PDB entry 6Q0T | electron microscopy, 5.70 A resolution (low resolution: residue-level contacts below are approximate; hydrogen-bond / salt-bridge calls are withheld) | chains A and X of the 5 polymer chains in the assembly

Chain A:
Protein: Serine/threonine-protein kinase B-raf
From: Homo sapiens
Notes: EC 2.7.11.1
UniProtKB: P15056 (BRAF_HUMAN); numbering as in UniProt (aligned over 1-766)
Chain sequence (805 residues; row label = number of the first residue in the row; numbers below 1 keep their minus sign (Met-26 is residue -26)):
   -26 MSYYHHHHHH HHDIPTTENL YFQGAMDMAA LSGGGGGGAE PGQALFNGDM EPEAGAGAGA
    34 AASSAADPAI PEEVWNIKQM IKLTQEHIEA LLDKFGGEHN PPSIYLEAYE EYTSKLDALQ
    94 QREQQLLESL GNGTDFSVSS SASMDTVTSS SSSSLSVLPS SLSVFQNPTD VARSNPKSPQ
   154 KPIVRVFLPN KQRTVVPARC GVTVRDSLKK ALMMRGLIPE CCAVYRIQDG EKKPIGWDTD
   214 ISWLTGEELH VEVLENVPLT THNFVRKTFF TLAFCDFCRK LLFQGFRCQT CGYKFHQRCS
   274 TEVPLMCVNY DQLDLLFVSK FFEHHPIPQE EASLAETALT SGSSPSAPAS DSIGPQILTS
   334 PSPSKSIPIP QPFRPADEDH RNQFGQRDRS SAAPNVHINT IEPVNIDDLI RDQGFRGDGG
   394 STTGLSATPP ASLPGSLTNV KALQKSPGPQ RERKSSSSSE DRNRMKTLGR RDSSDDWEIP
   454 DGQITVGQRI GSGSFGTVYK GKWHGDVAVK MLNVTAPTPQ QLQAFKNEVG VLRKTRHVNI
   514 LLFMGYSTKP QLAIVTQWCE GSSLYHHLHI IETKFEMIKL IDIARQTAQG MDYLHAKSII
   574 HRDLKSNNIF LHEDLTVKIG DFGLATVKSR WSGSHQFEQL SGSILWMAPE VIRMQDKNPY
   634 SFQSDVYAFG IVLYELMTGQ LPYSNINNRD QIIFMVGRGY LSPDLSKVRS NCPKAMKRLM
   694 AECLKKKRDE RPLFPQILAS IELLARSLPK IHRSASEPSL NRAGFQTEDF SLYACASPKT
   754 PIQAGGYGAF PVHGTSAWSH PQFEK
Not modelled in the structure: -26 to 448, 465-468, 733-778
Sequence notes: expression tag (-26 to 0, 767-778); engineered mutation Ala365 (Ser in P15056)
Modified positions: Ser729 (phosphoserine; SEP)
Swiss-Prot annotation at these positions:
  - zinc finger: Thr234 to Cys280 (Phorbol-ester/DAG-type)
  - active site: Asp576 (Proton acceptor)
  - binding site (Zn(2+)): His235, Cys248, Cys251, Cys261, Cys264, His269, Cys272, Cys280
  - binding site (ATP): Ile463 to Val471, Lys483
  - site (Breakpoint for translocation to form KIAA1549-BRAF fusion protein): Asp380, Asp381, Met438, Lys439
  - modified residue: Ala2 (N-acetylalanine), Ser151 (Phosphoserine), Ser333 (Phosphoserine), Thr373 (Phosphothreonine), Thr396 (Phosphothreonine), Ser399 (Phosphoserine), Thr401 (Phosphothreonine), Ser446 (Phosphoserine), Ser447 (Phosphoserine), Arg671 (Omega-N-methylarginine), Ser729 (Phosphoserine), Ser750 (Phosphoserine), Thr753 (Phosphothreonine)
  - cross-link: Lys578 (Glycyl lysine isopeptide (Lys-Gly) (interchain with G-Cter in ubiquitin))
  - natural variant: Thr241 (T241M: In NS7; T241P: In CFC1 and LPRD3; T241R: In NS7), Thr244 (T244P: In CFC1), Leu245 (L245F: In CFC1), Ala246 (A246P: In CFC1), Gln257 (Q257R: In CFC1), Gln262 (Q262K: In CFC1), Glu275 (E275K: In CFC1), Arg462 (R462I: In CRC), Ile463 (I463S: In CRC), Gly464 (G464E: In CRC; G464V: In a colorectal cancer cell line), Gly466 (G466A: In melanoma; G466E: In melanoma; G466V: In LNCR), Ser467 (S467A: In CFC1), 19 further natural variant entries in UniProt
  - mutagenesis: Met53 (M53D: Reduces interaction with KSR1 and MAP2K1 and thus phosphorylation of MAP2K1), Lys88 (K88E: Reduces interaction with KSR1 and MAP2K1 and thus phosphorylation of MAP2K1), Lys483 (K483S: Reduces kinase activity with MAP2K1), Arg509 (R509H: Loss of MAP2K1-mediated-BRAF-KSR1 dimerization), Lys578 (K578R: Blocks EGF-induced ubiquitination and ERK activation), Ile666 (I666R: No effect on MAP2K1-mediated-BRAF-KSR1 dimerization, however loss of BRAF-mediated phosphorylation of MAP2K1), Arg671 (R671K: Increased kinase activity and stability in response to EGF treatment)
What the authors report for this chain:
  - mutagenesis - S729A: decreased expression
  - mutagenesis - S729A: abolished binding to 14-3-3 proteins

Chain X:
Protein: 14-3-3 protein zeta
From: Spodoptera exigua
UniProtKB: V9P4T4 (V9P4T4_SPOEX); residues -1 to 245 here correspond to UniProt positions 1-247 (UniProt number = residue number + 2)
Chain sequence (247 residues; numbered -1 to 245; the number before each row is that of its first residue; numbers below 1 keep their minus sign (Met-1 is residue -1)):
    -1 MSVDKEELVQ RAKLAEQAER YDDMAAAMKE VTETGVELSN EERNLLSVAY KNVVGARRSS
    59 WRVISSIEQK TEGSERKQQM AKEYRVKVEK ELREICYDVL GLLDKHLIPK ASNPESKVFY
   119 LKMKGDYYRY LAEVATGETR NSVVEDSQKA YQDAFEISKA KMQPTHPIRL GLALNFSVFY
   179 YEILNSPDKA CQLAKQAFDD AIAELDTLNE DSYKDSTLIM QLLRDNLTLW TSDTQGDGDE
   239 PAEGGDN
Not modelled in the structure: -1 to 1, 231-245

Interface between chain A and chain X:
Contacting residue pairs (5):
  Pro722(A) - Thr226(X)
  Ile724(A) - Asp223(X)
  Ile724(A) - Leu227(X)
  Ser727(A) - Val176(X)
  Ser729(A) - Asp124(X)
Other interface residues (no listed pair), chain A (5 interface residues in all): Ser720
Other interface residues (no listed pair), chain X (8 interface residues in all): Arg127, Tyr128, Ser230

Summary:
5 residues of chain A face 8 of chain X across their interface. Curated annotation (UniProt) lists active-site
residue Asp576(A), 8 Zn2+-binding residues, 10 ATP-binding residues and 7 mutagenesis sites on chain A. The
paper reports that S729A of chain A reduces expression; S729A of chain A abolishes binding to 14-3-3 proteins.
Here chain A is Serine/threonine-protein kinase B-raf (Homo sapiens) and chain X is 14-3-3 protein zeta
(Spodoptera exigua). Entry 6Q0T (Structure of a MAPK pathway complex) was determined by electron microscopy
together with 6NYB, 6PP9, 6Q0J and 6Q0K from the same study.
